PDB entry 7Q5S | electron microscopy, 4.47 A resolution (low resolution: residue-level contacts below are approximate; hydrogen-bond / salt-bridge calls are withheld) | chains A and I of the 12 polymer chains in the assembly

[Chain A]
Protein: 3-oxoacyl-[acyl-carrier-protein] reductase
Organism: Chaetomium thermophilum var. thermophilum DSM 1495
Reference sequence: G0S866 (G0S866_CHATD); the author numbering skips numbers that UniProt does not, so the offset changes along the chain: 1-1711 = UniProt 1-1711; 1713-1866 = UniProt 1712-1865
Sequence (1865 residues; numbered 1 to 1866; 1 number in that range is skipped by the numbering (no residue carries it; nothing is unmodelled there); the number before each row is that of its first residue):
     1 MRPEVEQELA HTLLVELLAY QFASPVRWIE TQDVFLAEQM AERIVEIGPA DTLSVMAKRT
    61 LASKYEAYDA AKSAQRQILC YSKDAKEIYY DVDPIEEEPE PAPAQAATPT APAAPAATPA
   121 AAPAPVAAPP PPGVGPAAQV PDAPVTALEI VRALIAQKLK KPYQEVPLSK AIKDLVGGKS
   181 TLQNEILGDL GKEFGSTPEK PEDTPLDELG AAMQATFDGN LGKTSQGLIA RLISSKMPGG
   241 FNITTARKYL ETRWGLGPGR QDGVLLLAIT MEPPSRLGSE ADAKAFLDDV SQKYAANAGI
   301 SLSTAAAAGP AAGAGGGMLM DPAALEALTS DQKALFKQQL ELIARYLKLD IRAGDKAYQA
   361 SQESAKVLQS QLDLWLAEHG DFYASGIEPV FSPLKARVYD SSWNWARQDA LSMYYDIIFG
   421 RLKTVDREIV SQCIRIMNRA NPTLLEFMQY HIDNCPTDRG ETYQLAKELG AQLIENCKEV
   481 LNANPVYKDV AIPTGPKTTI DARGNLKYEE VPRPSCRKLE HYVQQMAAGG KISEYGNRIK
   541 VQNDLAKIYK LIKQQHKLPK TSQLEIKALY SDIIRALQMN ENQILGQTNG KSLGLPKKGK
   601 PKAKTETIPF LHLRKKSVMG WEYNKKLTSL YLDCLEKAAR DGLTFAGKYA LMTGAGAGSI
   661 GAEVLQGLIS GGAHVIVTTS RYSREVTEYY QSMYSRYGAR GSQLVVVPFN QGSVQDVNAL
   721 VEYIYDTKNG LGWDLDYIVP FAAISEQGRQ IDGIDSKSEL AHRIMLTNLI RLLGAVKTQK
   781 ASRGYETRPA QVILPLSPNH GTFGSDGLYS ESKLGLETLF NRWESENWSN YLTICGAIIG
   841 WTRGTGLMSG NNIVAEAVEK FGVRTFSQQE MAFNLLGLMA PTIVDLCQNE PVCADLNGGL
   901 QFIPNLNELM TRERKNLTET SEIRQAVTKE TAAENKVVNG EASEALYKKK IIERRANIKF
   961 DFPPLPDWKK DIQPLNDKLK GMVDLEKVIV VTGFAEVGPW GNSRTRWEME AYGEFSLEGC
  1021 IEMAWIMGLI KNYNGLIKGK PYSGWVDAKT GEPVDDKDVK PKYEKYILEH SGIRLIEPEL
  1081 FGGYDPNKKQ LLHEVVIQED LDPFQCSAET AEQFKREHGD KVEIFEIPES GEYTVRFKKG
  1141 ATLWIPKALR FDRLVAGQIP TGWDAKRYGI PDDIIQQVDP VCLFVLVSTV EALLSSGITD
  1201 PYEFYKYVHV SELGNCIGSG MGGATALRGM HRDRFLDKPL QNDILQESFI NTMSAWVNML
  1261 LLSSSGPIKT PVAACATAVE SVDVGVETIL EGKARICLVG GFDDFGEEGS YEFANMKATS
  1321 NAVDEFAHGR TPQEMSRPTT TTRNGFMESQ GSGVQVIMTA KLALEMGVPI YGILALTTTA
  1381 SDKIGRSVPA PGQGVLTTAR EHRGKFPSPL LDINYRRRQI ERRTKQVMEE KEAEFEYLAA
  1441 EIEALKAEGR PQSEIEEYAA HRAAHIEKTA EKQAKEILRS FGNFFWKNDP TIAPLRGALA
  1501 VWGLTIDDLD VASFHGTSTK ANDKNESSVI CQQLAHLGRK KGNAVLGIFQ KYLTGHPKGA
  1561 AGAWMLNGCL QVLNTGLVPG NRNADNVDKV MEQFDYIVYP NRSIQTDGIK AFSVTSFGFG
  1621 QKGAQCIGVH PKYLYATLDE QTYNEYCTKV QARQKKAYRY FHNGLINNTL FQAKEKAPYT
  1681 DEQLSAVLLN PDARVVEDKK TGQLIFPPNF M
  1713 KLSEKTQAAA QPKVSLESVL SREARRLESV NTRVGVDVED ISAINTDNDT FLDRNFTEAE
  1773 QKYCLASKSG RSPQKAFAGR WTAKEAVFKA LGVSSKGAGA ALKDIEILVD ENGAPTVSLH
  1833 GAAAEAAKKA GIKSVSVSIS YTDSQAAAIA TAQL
Not modelled in the structure: 91-321, 536-606, 1713-1725
From the paper describing this entry:
  - conformationally variable residues (domain motion): Asn1709 to Arg1738

[Chain I]
Protein: 3-hydroxyacyl-[acyl-carrier-protein] dehydratase
Organism: Chaetomium thermophilum var. thermophilum DSM 1495
Reference sequence: G0S867 (G0S867_CHATD); residue numbers follow UniProt; this construct covers 1-2122
Sequence (2122 residues; row label = number of the first residue in the row):
     1 MYGTGTGPQT GAVTPRSSAS LRPLTLSHGS LETSFLIPTG LHFHASRLKD EFIASLPPPT
    61 DELAQDDEPS SVPELVARYM GYIANQVAEG EDDAQGSYEE VLKLILNEFE RAFLQGNDVH
   121 ALVATLPGID AKKLEVIRSY FAARAATNRA MRAHQSALLR AAEEGEARIY SIFGGQGNIE
   181 EYFEELRELY KTYPSFVGHL IVSSAELLQI LASHPSAEKL YSKGLDIMHW LHNPDATPDT
   241 DYLISAPVSF PLIGLVQLAH YQVTCKVQGL HPGILRDRIS GTTGHSQGIV LAAVTAAADS
   301 WESFEDLAKS ALTILFWIGA RSQQTFPRTS MSPSLLQEAI DNGEGTPTPM LSIRDLPQAE
   361 VQKHIDQTNQ YLPEDQHISI SLINSPRNLV VSGPPRSLCG LNAQLRKVKA PTGLDQARIP
   421 YSERKIRFVN RFLPITAPFH SKYLAGAAEL IAEDLKDISI EVERLGIPVY DTNTGEDIRQ
   481 TVTGNVVPAL IRMITNDPVH WEKATVFPEA THILDFGPGG ISGLGVLTSR NKDGTGVRVI
   541 LAGTVNGTVA EVGYKSELFD RDEEHAVKYA VDWVKEYGPR LIKTSSGRIY VDTKMSRLLG
   601 LPPLMVAGMT PTTVPWDFVA ATMNAGYQIE LAGGGYFNAK MMTEAISKIE RAIPPGRGIT
   661 VNLIYVNPHA MAWQIPLLGR LRAEGVPIEG LTIGAGVPSI EVANEYIQTL GLKHISFKPG
   721 SVDAIQAVIN IAKANPTFPV ILQWTGGRGG GHHSYEDFHA PILAMYSRIR RQENIILVAG
   781 SGFGGAEDTY PYLTGAWSTK YGYPPMPFDG CLFGSRMMVA KEAHTSPEAK QAIVDAPGLD
   841 DSEWEKTYKG PAGGVITVRS EMGEPIHKLA TRGVLFWAEM DQKIFSLPKE KRVAELKKNR
   901 DYIIRKLNAD FQKVWFGKNK KGEVVDLEDM TYGEVVRRMV ELLYVKDEKR WIDHSFAKLT
   961 ADFIHRVEER FTTAASQPSL IQSYSDLDEP YSAVERVLAH YPEAETQLIS AQDVQHFLLL
  1021 CKRRGQKPVT FVPALDEDFE FYFKKDSLWQ SEDLAAVIDR DVGRTCILQG PMAAKHSTKV
  1081 DEPIKEILDG IHNGHIAALK RDLYDNDESK IPTIEYFGGK LKDPEVQLDF EGVTISYDVH
  1141 KNTYRVSNNP SVPLPPLDAW LSALAGPNRT WRYALLQSEV IVQGHKYQTN PMKKIFAPAR
  1201 GLFVEIQYPN DPAKTVITVK EQPRPNRYID VIEAKLVGDK EIVVNLIKDT NALGEPVALP
  1261 LRFTYRPEAG YAPIHEIMEG RNDRIKEFYW RCWFGQDPLD LDAPVTSKFD GGEAVITSEA
  1321 INEFVHAVGN TGEAFVDRPG KTMYAPMDFA IVVGWKAITK PIFPRTIDGD LLKLVHLSNQ
  1381 FRMFPGAEPL KKGDKVYTTA QVNAVINQES GKMVEVCGTI TRDGKPVMEV ISQFLYRGVY
  1441 TDYENTFQRK VETPMQVHLA TTKDIAILRS KQWFVLDDVA TPEEFLLGKT LTFRLHTLVH
  1501 FKNRNVYSHV ETRGQVLVEL PTKEIIQVAT VEYVAGESHG NPVIDYLQRN GQSIEQPVNF
  1561 ENPIPLGGKA PLQLRAPASN ETYARVSGDY NPIHVSRVFA AYANLPGTIT HGMYSSAAVR
  1621 SLVETWAAEN KIGRVRSFHA SLTGMVLPND DINVKLQHVG MVGGRKIIKV EATNKETEEK
  1681 VLLGEAEIEQ PVTAYVFTGQ GSQEQGMGMD LYANSPVARE VWDRADKYLR DTYGFAITDI
  1741 VRNNPKELTI HFGGPLGKKI RANYMAMTFE TVAADGSIKS ERIFKDIDEN TTSYTFRSPN
  1801 GLLSATQFTQ PALTLMEKAS FEDMKAKGLV PRDSTFAGHS LGEYSALAAL ADVMPIESLV
  1861 SVVFYRGLTM QVAVERDATG RSNYGMCAVN PSRISKTFNE EALRFVVGAV AETTGWLLEI
  1921 VNYNIANMQY VCAGDLRALD TLTSVTNFIK AMKIDIEQMR REYSPDKVKE ELVEIIKKCA
  1981 AETEAKPKPL ELQRGFATIP LRGIDVPFHS TFLRSGVKPF RNFLLKKINK TSIDPAKLIG
  2041 KYIPNVTAKP FALTKEYFED VYRLTNSPRI AHVLANWEKY QDDNSTLSAS VANTSSETNG
  2101 VNGVNGAVDV NGQNGVNGVN GH
Not modelled in the structure: 1-19, 410-427, 572-577, 2083-2122

[Chain A / chain I interface]
Residue-residue contacts (12):
  Thr787(A) - His1751(I)
  Thr787(A) - Phe1752(I)
  Thr787(A) - Gly1753(I)
  Thr787(A) - Gly1754(I)
  Thr787(A) - Leu1756(I)
  Thr787(A) - Gly1757(I)
  Arg788(A) - His1751(I)
  Pro789(A) - Gly1753(I)
  Pro789(A) - Gly1754(I)
  Asp885(A) - Lys1758(I)
  Gln888(A) - Gly1754(I)
  Gln888(A) - Lys1758(I)
Other interface residues (no listed pair), chain A (7 interface residues in all): Glu786, Asn889
Other interface residues (no listed pair), chain I (8 interface residues in all): Ile1760

[In short]
7 residues of chain A face 8 of chain I across their interface. From the paper: conformational variability at
Asn1709(A).
Chain A is 3-oxoacyl-[acyl-carrier-protein] reductase and chain I is 3-hydroxyacyl-[acyl-carrier-protein]
dehydratase, both from Chaetomium thermophilum var. thermophilum DSM 1495; the structure, Protein community
member fatty acid synthase complex from C. thermophilum, was determined by electron microscopy, deposited
together with 7Q5Q and 7Q5R.
